6FKY - chains A and C of the 3 polymer chains in the assembly; structure by X-ray diffraction, 2.98 A resolution.

Chain A:
Protein: NAD-dependent protein deacylase sirtuin-5, mitochondrial
Organism: Danio rerio
Notes: EC 3.5.1.-
UniProt: Q6DHI5 (SIR5_DANRE); numbering as in UniProt (aligned over 28-305)
Sequence (284 residues; row label = number of the first residue in the row):
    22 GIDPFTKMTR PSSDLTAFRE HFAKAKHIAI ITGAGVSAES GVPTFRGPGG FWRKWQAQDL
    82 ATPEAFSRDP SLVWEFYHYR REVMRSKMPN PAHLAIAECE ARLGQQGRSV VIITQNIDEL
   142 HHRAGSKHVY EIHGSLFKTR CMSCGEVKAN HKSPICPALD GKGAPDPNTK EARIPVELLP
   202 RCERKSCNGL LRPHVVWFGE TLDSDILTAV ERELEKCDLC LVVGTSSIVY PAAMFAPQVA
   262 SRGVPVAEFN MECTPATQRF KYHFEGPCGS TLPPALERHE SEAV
Unresolved in the structure: 22-34, 280-281, 299-305
Differences from the reference sequence: expression tag (22-27)
Ion coordination: Zn2+: C162, C165, C203, C208
Small-molecule neighbours: DZK / E9N: A55, T65, R67, A78, A82, Y98, R101, Q136, N137, I138, D139, H154, V216, V217, W218, F219
Swiss-Prot annotation at these positions:
  - active site: H154 (Proton acceptor)
  - binding site (NAD(+)): Q136 to D139, G245 to S247, N271 to E273, C289
  - binding site (substrate): Y98, R101
  - binding site (Zn(2+)): C162, C165, C203, C208

Chain C:
Protein: 3(R)-(phenylthio)succinyl-CPS1 peptide
Sequence (8 residues; numbered 1 to 8; the number before each row is that of its first residue):
     1 XVLKEYGV
Covalent attachments: (2R)-2-(phenylmethylsulfanyl)butanedioic acid (E9N) linked to K4
Modified positions: GZB (2-benzamidoethanoic acid) at position 1

Interface between chain A and chain C:
Residue-residue contacts (18):
  R67(A) - E5(C)  salt bridge
  H154(A) - K4(C)
  V217(A) - K4(C)  hydrogen bond (backbone-side chain)
  W218(A) - K4(C)
  F219(A) - E5(C)
  E221(A) - V2(C)
  E221(A) - L3(C)
  E221(A) - K4(C)  hydrogen bond (backbone-backbone)
  T222(A) - GZB_1(C)
  T222(A) - V2(C)
  L223(A) - V2(C)  hydrogen bond (backbone-backbone)
  L228(A) - V2(C)  hydrophobic
  Y251(A) - K4(C)
  Y251(A) - E5(C)
  Y251(A) - Y6(C)  hydrophobic
  A254(A) - Y6(C)
  M255(A) - V2(C)  hydrophobic
  M255(A) - Y6(C)  hydrogen bond (backbone-side chain)
Other interface residues (no listed pair), chain A (13 interface residues in all): G220

Summary:
The interface between chain A and chain C involves 13 residues on one side and 6 on the other; the contacts
include 4 hydrogen bonds and 1 salt bridge. Polar contacts include R67(A)-E5(C), V217(A)-K4(C) and
M255(A)-Y6(C). Bound to chain A: DZK / E9N.
Chain A is NAD-dependent protein deacylase sirtuin-5, mitochondrial (Danio rerio) and chain C is
3(R)-(phenylthio)succinyl-CPS1 peptide; the structure, Crystal structure of zebrafish Sirtuin 5 in complex
with 3-(benzylthio)succinyl-CPS1 peptide, was determined by X-ray diffraction together with 6FKZ and 6FLG from
the same study.
